6O1M - chains C and D of the 18 polymer chains in the assembly; structure by electron microscopy, 3.15 A resolution.

[Chain C (and D)]
Molecule: RNA-binding protein Hfq
Organism: Pseudomonas aeruginosa (strain ATCC 15692 / DSM 22644 / CIP 104116 / JCM 14847 / LMG 12228 / 1C / PRS 101 / PAO1)
Notes: chain D of this document is another copy of the same molecule, construct and numbering; everything in this record applies to it too
UniProt: Q9HUM0 (HFQ_PSEAE); residues 5-71 here = UniProt positions 5-71
Amino-acid sequence (67 residues; row label = number of the first residue in the row):
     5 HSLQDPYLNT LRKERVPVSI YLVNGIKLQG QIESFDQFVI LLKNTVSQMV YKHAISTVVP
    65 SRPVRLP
Not modelled in the structure: 70-71 (chain D: fully traced)

[Interface between chain C and chain D]
Residue-residue contacts (38; chain C residue first):
  N28(C) with V27(D), hydrogen bond (side chain-backbone); G29(D)
  L32(C) with T61(D)
  S38(C) with L7(D)
  D40(C) with H5(D), hydrogen bond (side chain-backbone); S6(D), hydrogen bond (side chain-backbone); L7(D), hydrogen bond (side chain-backbone); Q8(D)
  Q41(C) with H5(D)
  F42(C) with H5(D); Q8(D)
  V43(C) with L7(D), hydrophobic; Q8(D)
  L45(C) with L7(D), hydrophobic
  T49(C) with P67(D)
  V50(C) with P64(D)
  S51(C) with Y11(D), hydrogen bond (backbone-side chain); P64(D)
  Q52(C) with T61(D); V62(D); V63(D)
  M53(C) with Q8(D); Y11(D), hydrophobic; S60(D); T61(D); V62(D), hydrogen bond (backbone-backbone)
  V54(C) with S60(D); T61(D)
  Y55(C) with Q8(D), hydrogen bond; I44(D); K56(D); I59(D); S60(D), hydrogen bond (backbone-backbone)
  H57(C) with K56(D), hydrogen bond (side chain-backbone); H57(D); I59(D)
  A58(C) with I59(D); S60(D)
Interface residues without a listed pair, chain C (19 interface residues in all): L26, F39
Interface residues without a listed pair, chain D (22 interface residues in all): L12, L26, N28, A58, S65

[Summary]
The interface between chain C and chain D involves 19 residues on one side and 22 on the other, with 9
hydrogen bonds. Polar pairs include N28(C)-V27(D), D40(C)-H5(D) and D40(C)-S6(D).
Chain C and chain D are both RNA-binding protein Hfq (Pseudomonas aeruginosa (strain ATCC 15692 / DSM 22644 /
CIP 104116 / JCM 14847 / LMG 12228 / 1C / PRS 101 / PAO1)); the structure, Architectural principles for
Hfq/Crc-mediated regulation of gene expression. Hfq-Crc-amiE 2:4:2 complex, was determined by electron
microscopy (same publication as 6O1K and 6O1L).
